8RIF - chains 4 and 6 of the 14 polymer chains in the assembly; structure by electron microscopy, 2.79 A resolution.

== Chain 4 ==
Protein: DNA replication licensing factor MCM4
Organism: Saccharomyces cerevisiae
Notes: EC 3.6.4.12
UniProtKB: P30665 (MCM4_YEAST); numbering as in UniProt (aligned over 1-933)
Amino-acid sequence (933 residues; row label = number of the first residue in the row):
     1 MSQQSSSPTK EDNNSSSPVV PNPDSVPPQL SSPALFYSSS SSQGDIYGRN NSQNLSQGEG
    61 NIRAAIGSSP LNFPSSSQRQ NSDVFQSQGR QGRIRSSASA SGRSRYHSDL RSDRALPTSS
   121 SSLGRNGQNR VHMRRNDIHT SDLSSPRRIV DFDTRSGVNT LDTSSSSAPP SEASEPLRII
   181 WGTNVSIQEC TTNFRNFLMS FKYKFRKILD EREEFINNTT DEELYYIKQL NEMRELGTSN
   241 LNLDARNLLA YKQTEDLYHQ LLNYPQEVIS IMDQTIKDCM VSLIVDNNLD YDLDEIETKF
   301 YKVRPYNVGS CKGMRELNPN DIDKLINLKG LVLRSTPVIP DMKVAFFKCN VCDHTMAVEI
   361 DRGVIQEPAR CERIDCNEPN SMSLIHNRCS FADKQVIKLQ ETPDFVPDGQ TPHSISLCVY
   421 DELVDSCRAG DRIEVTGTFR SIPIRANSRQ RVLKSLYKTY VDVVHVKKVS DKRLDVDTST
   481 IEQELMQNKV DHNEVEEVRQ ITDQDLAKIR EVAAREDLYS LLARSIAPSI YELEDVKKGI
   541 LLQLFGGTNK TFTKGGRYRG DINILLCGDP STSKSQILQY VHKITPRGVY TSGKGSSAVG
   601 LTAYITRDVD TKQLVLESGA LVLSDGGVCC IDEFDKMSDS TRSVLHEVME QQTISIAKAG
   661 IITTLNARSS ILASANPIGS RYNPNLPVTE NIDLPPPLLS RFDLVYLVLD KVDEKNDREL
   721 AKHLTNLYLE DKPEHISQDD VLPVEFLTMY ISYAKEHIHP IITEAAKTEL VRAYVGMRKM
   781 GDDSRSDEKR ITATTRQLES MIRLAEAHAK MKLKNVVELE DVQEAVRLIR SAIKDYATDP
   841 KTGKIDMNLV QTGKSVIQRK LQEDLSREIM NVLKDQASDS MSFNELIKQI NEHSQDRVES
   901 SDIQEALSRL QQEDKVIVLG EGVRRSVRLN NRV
Unresolved in the structure: 1-176, 204-214, 284-294, 731-739, 853-933
Metal / ion sites: Zn2+: Cys349, Cys352, Cys371, Cys376
Curated features (UniProtKB/Swiss-Prot):
  - motif: Ser700 to Asp703 (Arginine finger)
  - binding site (ATP): Gly568 to Ser575
  - modified residue (Phosphoserine): Ser52, Ser56, Ser69

== Chain 6 ==
Protein: DNA replication licensing factor MCM6
Organism: Saccharomyces cerevisiae
Notes: EC 3.6.4.12
UniProtKB: P53091 (MCM6_YEAST); residues 1-1017 here = UniProt positions 1-1017
Amino-acid sequence (1017 residues; each row starts with the number of its first residue):
     1 MSSPFPADTP SSNRPSNSSP PPSSIGAGFG SSSGLDSQIG SRLHFPSSSQ PHVSNSQTGP
    61 FVNDSTQFSS QRLQTDGSAT NDMEGNEPAR SFKSRALNHV KKVDDVTGEK VREAFEQFLE
   121 DFSVQSTDTG EVEKVYRAQI EFMKIYDLNT IYIDYQHLSM RENGALAMAI SEQYYRFLPF
   181 LQKGLRRVVR KYAPELLNTS DSLKRSEGDE GQADEDEQQD DDMNGSSLPR DSGSSAAPGN
   241 GTSAMATRSI TTSTSPEQTE RVFQISFFNL PTVHRIRDIR SEKIGSLLSI SGTVTRTSEV
   301 RPELYKASFT CDMCRAIVDN VEQSFKYTEP TFCPNPSCEN RAFWTLNVTR SRFLDWQKVR
   361 IQENANEIPT GSMPRTLDVI LRGDSVERAK PGDRCKFTGV EIVVPDVTQL GLPGVKPSST
   421 LDTRGISKTT EGLNSGVTGL RSLGVRDLTY KISFLACHVI SIGSNIGASS PDANSNNRET
   481 ELQMAANLQA NNVYQDNERD QEVFLNSLSS DEINELKEMV KDEHIYDKLV RSIAPAVFGH
   541 EAVKKGILLQ MLGGVHKSTV EGIKLRGDIN ICVVGDPSTS KSQFLKYVVG FAPRSVYTSG
   601 KASSAAGLTA AVVRDEEGGD YTIEAGALML ADNGICCIDE FDKMDISDQV AIHEAMEQQT
   661 ISIAKAGIHA TLNARTSILA AANPVGGRYN RKLSLRGNLN MTAPIMSRFD LFFVILDDCN
   721 EKIDTELASH IVDLHMKRDE AIEPPFSAEQ LRRYIKYART FKPILTKEAR SYLVEKYKEL
   781 RKDDAQGFSR SSYRITVRQL ESMIRLSEAI ARANCVDEIT PSFIAEAYDL LRQSIIRVDV
   841 DDVEMDEEFD NIESQSHAAS GNNDDNDDGT GSGVITSEPP ADIEEGQSEA TARPGTSEKK
   901 KTTVTYDKYV SMMNMIVRKI AEVDREGAEE LTAVDIVDWY LLQKENDLGS LAEYWEERRL
   961 AFKVIKRLVK DRILMEIHGT RHNLRDLENE ENENNKTVYV IHPNCEVLDQ LEPQDSS
Unresolved in the structure: 1-98, 126-131, 201-257, 430-442, 464-511, 786-790, 843-1017
Metal / ion sites: Zn2+: Cys311, Cys314, Cys333, Cys338
Residues lining bound ligands: ATP (adenosine-5'-triphosphate): Val797, Arg798, Glu801
Curated features (UniProtKB/Swiss-Prot):
  - motif: Ser707 to Asp710 (Arginine finger)
  - binding site (ATP): Gly575 to Ser582
  - modified residue: Ser78 (Phosphoserine), Ser249 (Phosphoserine), Ser372 (Phosphoserine), Thr766 (Phosphothreonine)

== Interface between chain 4 and chain 6 ==
Contacting residue pairs - 125 pairs, chain 4 then chain 6:
  Ser335(4) with Arg375(6), hydrogen bond (backbone-side chain)
  Pro337(4) with Arg375(6)
  Ile339(4) with Gln409(6); Leu412(6), hydrophobic
  Pro340(4) with Tyr450(6)
  Met342(4) with Leu448(6), hydrophobic
  Asn350(4) with Thr331(6)
  Val351(4) with Lys102(6)
  Cys352(4) with Val103(6)
  Asp353(4) with Lys102(6); Val103(6)
  Ile360(4) with Pro417(6), hydrophobic
  Gly363(4) with Pro417(6); Ser418(6), hydrogen bond (backbone-backbone)
  Val364(4) with Ser418(6); Thr420(6)
  Ile365(4) with Ser418(6), hydrogen bond (backbone-backbone); Ser419(6); Thr420(6), hydrogen bond (backbone-backbone); Leu448(6), hydrophobic
  Gln366(4) with Thr420(6); Asp422(6), hydrogen bond
  Glu367(4) with Ser419(6); Thr420(6), hydrogen bond (backbone-backbone); Leu421(6); Asp422(6), hydrogen bond (backbone-backbone)
  Arg373(4) with Val100(6); Lys101(6), hydrogen bond (side chain-backbone); Val103(6)
  Asp375(4) with Val100(6)
  Pro379(4) with Arg341(6)
  Ile385(4) with Tyr175(6), hydrophobic
  His386(4) with Val403(6); Tyr450(6), hydrogen bond
  Asn387(4) with Tyr175(6); Phe325(6); Ile402(6); Val403(6)
  Arg388(4) with Tyr175(6); Arg176(6)
  Phe391(4) with Ser281(6)
  Ala392(4) with Ser281(6), hydrogen bond (backbone-side chain)
  Asp393(4) with Arg280(6); Ser281(6), hydrogen bond; Glu282(6)
  Lys394(4) with Pro413(6), hydrogen bond (side chain-backbone)
  Cys418(4) with Pro413(6), hydrophobic
  Val424(4) with Arg280(6)
  Asp425(4) with Arg277(6); Arg280(6), salt bridge
  Arg428(4) with Thr370(6)
  Ala429(4) with Thr370(6); Gly371(6)
  Ile442(4) with Gly414(6)
  Arg445(4) with Leu410(6); Asp447(6), salt bridge
  Arg451(4) with Val445(6), hydrogen bond (side chain-backbone); Arg446(6); Asp447(6), salt bridge
  Lys458(4) with Gly411(6); Pro413(6)
  Tyr460(4) with Pro413(6), hydrophobic; Gly414(6)
  Ile481(4) with Thr370(6)
  Gln483(4) with Arg275(6)
  Glu484(4) with Pro369(6)
  Gln487(4) with Asp278(6), hydrogen bond; Arg280(6)
  Asp491(4) with Arg280(6), salt bridge
  Lys550(4) with His735(6), hydrogen bond; Arg738(6)
  Phe552(4) with Leu734(6); Arg738(6)
  Tyr558(4) with Leu734(6); His735(6)
  Arg587(4) with Thr370(6); Gly371(6)
  Thr611(4) with Thr408(6); Leu412(6)
  Ser618(4) with Gly371(6), hydrogen bond (side chain-backbone); Met373(6)
  Val622(4) with Gly371(6)
  Asp625(4) with Thr370(6), hydrogen bond
  Ser640(4) with Lys601(6)
  Ser643(4) with Glu640(6), hydrogen bond; Lys643(6)
  His646(4) with Glu640(6), salt bridge
  Glu647(4) with Tyr597(6)
  Gln651(4) with Ser582(6); Lys586(6)
  Ser655(4) with Tyr597(6); Ala602(6)
  Ile656(4) with Ala602(6)
  Ala657(4) with Thr598(6); Ala602(6), hydrogen bond (backbone-backbone); Ser603(6); Ser604(6), hydrogen bond (backbone-backbone); Gly607(6)
  Lys658(4) with Ala602(6); Ser604(6)
  Ile661(4) with Met373(6), hydrophobic
  Ile662(4) with Gln362(6); Ala625(6); Leu630(6), hydrophobic
  Thr663(4) with Gln362(6)
  Thr664(4) with Ala365(6)
  Ser700(4) with Ser578(6)
  Arg701(4) with Pro577(6), hydrogen bond (side chain-backbone); Ser578(6)
  Ile762(4) with Met736(6)
  Thr763(4) with Met736(6)
  Lys767(4) with Val732(6); Asp733(6), salt bridge; Met736(6)
  Tyr774(4) with Ala728(6), hydrophobic
  Val775(4) with Glu721(6); Thr725(6)
  Arg778(4) with Asp717(6), salt bridge; Asp718(6), hydrogen bond (side chain-backbone); Asp724(6), salt bridge
  Glu788(4) with Arg688(6), salt bridge
  Thr795(4) with Leu727(6)
  Leu798(4) with Ala728(6), hydrophobic; Ile731(6), hydrophobic
  Ile802(4) with His735(6)
Other interface residues (no listed pair), chain 4 (108 interface residues in all): Thr336, Val338, Asp341, Pro368, Ala369, Glu378, Asn380, Leu384, Gln395, Val396, Ser416, Tyr420, Ile444, Ser448, Thr480, Thr551, Thr553, Lys554, Ala603, Asp610, Gln613, Leu616, Glu617, Asp639, Glu650, Ala659, Gly660, Pro696, Pro697, Ile761, Glu764, Val771, Thr794, Glu799
Other interface residues (no listed pair), chain 6 (89 interface residues in all): Ile279, Ile284, Phe332, Ile368, Ser372, Pro374, Val415, Lys416, Ile426, Lys451, Ile452, Ser599, Gly626, Cys719, Ser729, Asp739, Pro744

== In short ==
108 residues of chain 4 and 89 residues of chain 6 are in contact; the contacts include 22 hydrogen bonds and
9 salt bridges. Polar pairs include Asp425(4)-Arg280(6), Arg445(4)-Asp447(6) and Arg451(4)-Asp447(6). Chain 6
binds ATP.
Here chain 4 is DNA replication licensing factor MCM4 and chain 6 is DNA replication licensing factor MCM6,
both from Saccharomyces cerevisiae. Entry 8RIF (Cryo-EM structure of the MCM double hexamer loaded onto dsDNA)
was determined by electron microscopy (same publication as 9I3I and 8RIG).
